2UUC - chains A and E of the 23 polymer chains in the assembly; structure by X-ray diffraction, 3.10 A resolution.

# Chain A
Molecule: 16S Ribosomal RNA
From: Thermus thermophilus
Sequence (1522 nucleotides; row label = number of the first residue in the row; note: 44 numbers in that range are skipped by the numbering (no residue carries them; nothing is unmodelled there); a row labelled like 189A-189L holds insertion residues (189A, then the next letters in order); numbering starts at 0):
     0 UUUGUUGGAG AGUUUGAUCC UGGCUCAGGG UGAACGCUGG CGGCGUGCCU AAGACAUGCA
    60 AGUCGUGCGG GCCG
    76 CGGGGUUUU
    88 ACUCCG
    96 UGGUCAGCGG CGGACGGGUG AGUAACGCGU GGGU
  129A G
   130 ACCUACCCGG AAGAGGGGGA CAACCCGGGG AAACUCGGGC UAAUCCCCCA UGUGGACCCG
189A-189L CCCCUUGGGGUG
   190 UGUCCAAAGG GCUUU
   216 GCCCGCUUCC GGAUGGGCCC GCGUCCCAUC AGCUAGUUGG UGGGGUAAUG GCCCACCAAG
   276 GCGACGACGG GUAGCCGGUC UGAGAGGAUG GCCGGCCACA GGGGCACUGA GACACGGGCC
   336 CCACUCCUAC GGGAGGCAGC AGUUAGGAAU CUUCCGCAAU GGGCGCAAGC CUGACGGAGC
   396 GACGCCGCUU GGAGGAAGAA GCCCUUCGGG GUGUAAACUC CUGA
   441 ACCCGGGACG AAACCCCC
   460 GA
   470 CGAGGGGA
   479 CUGACGGUAC CGGGGUAA
   498 UAGCGCCGGC CAACUCCGUG CCAGCAGCCG CGGUAAUACG GAGGGCGCGA GCGUUACCCG
   558 GAUUCACUGG GCGUAAAGGG CGUGUAGGCG GCCUGGGGCG UCCCAUGUGA AAGACCACGG
   618 CUCAACCGUG GGGGAGCGUG GGAUACGCUC AGGCUAGACG GUGGGAGAGG GUGGUGGAAU
   678 UCCCGGAGUA GCGGUGAAAU GCGCAGAUAC CGGGAGGAAC GCCGAUGGCG AAGGCAGCCA
   738 CCUGGUCCAC CCGUGACGCU GAGGCGCGAA AGCGUGGGGA GCAAACCGGA UUAGAUACCC
   798 GGGUAGUCCA CGCCCUAAAC GAUGCGCGCU AGGUCUCUGG GUCU
   848 CCUGGGGGCC GAAGCUAACG CGUUAAGCGC GCCGCCUGGG GAGUACGGCC GCAAGGCUGA
   908 AACUCAAAGG AAUUGACGGG GGCCCGCACA AGCGGUGGAG CAUGUGGUUU AAUUCGAAGC
   968 AACGCGAAGA ACCUUACCAG GCCUUGACAU GCUA
 1001A G
  1002 GGAACCCGGG UGAAAGCCUG GGGUGCCCC
1030A-1030D GCGA
  1031 GGGGAGCCCU AGCACAGGUG CUGCAUGGCC GUCGUCAGCU CGUGCCGUGA GGUGUUGGGU
  1091 UAAGUCCCGC AACGAGCGCA ACCCCCGCCG UUAGUUGCCA GCGGUUCGGC CGGGCACUCU
  1151 AACGGGACUG CCCGCG
  1168 AAAGCGGGAG GAAGGAGGGG ACGACGUCUG GUCAGCAUGG CCCUUACGGC CUGGGCGACA
  1228 CACGUGCUAC AAUGCCCACU ACAAAGCGAU GCCACCCGGC AACGGGGAGC UAAUCGCAAA
  1288 AAGGUGGGCC CAGUUCGGAU UGGGGUCUGC AACCCGACCC CAUGAAGCCG GAAUCGCUAG
  1348 UAAUCGCGGA UCAGCC
 1363A A
  1364 UGCCGCGGUG AAUACGUUCC CGGGCCUUGU ACACACCGCC CGUCACGCCA UGGGAGCGGG
  1424 CUCUACCCGA AGUCGCCGG
1442A-1442B GA
  1443 GCCUA
  1452 C
  1456 GGGCAGGCGC CGAGGGUAGG GCCCGUGACU GGGGCGAAGU CGUAACAAGG UAGCUGUACC
  1516 GGAAGGUGCG GCUGGAUCAC CUCCUUUCU
Unresolved in the structure: 0-4, 1534-1538
Bound ions: Mg2+ site 1: U12, G21, G22; Mg2+ site 2: U12, C526, A914; K+ site 1 near U14 (its only coordinating residue here); Mg2+ site 3 near G21 (its only coordinating residue here); Mg2+ site 4: U37, G38; Mg2+ site 5 near C48 (its only coordinating residue here); Mg2+ site 6: C48, G115; Mg2+ site 7 near A53 (its only coordinating residue here); Mg2+ site 8: C58, U387, G388; Mg2+ site 9: A59, U387; Mg2+ site 10: G61, U62, G105; Mg2+ site 11: G107, G326; 105 more Mg2+ sites not listed; 44 more K+ sites not listed
Ligand contacts: paromomycin (PAR): G1405, U1406, C1407, A1408, C1409, C1490, G1491, A1492, A1493, G1494, U1495, C1496

# Chain E
Molecule: 30S ribosomal protein S5
From: Thermus thermophilus
UniProtKB: Q5SHQ5 (RS5_THET8); residues 2-162 here correspond to UniProt positions 1-161 (UniProt number = residue number - 1)
Amino-acid sequence (162 residues; numbered 1 to 162; the number before each row is that of its first residue):
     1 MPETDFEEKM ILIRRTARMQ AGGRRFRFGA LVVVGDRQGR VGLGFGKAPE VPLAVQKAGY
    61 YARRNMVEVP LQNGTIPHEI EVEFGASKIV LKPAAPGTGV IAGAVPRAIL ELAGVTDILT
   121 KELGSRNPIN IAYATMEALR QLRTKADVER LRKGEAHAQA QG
Unresolved in the structure: 1-4, 156-162
Bound ions: K+ site 1: Arg37, Gly114; K+ site 2 near Glu83 (its only coordinating residue here)

# Chain A / chain E interface
Residue-residue contacts (83):
  U5(A) with Ala95(E), base contact
  G6(A) with Ala94(E), base contact; Ala95(E), hydrogen bond to the base; Thr98(E), hydrogen bond to the base; Leu119(E), base contact
  G7(A) with Lys92(E), hydrogen bond to the base; Ile101(E), phosphate contact; Thr120(E), hydrogen bond to the sugar; Lys121(E), base contact
  A8(A) with Ile101(E), sugar contact; Ala102(E), hydrogen bond to the sugar; Gly103(E), hydrogen bond to the sugar; Thr120(E), sugar contact; Lys121(E), phosphate contact
  G9(A) with Lys121(E), salt bridge to the phosphate; Glu122(E), hydrogen bond to the phosphate; Arg126(E), base contact
  A10(A) with Arg126(E), salt bridge to the phosphate
  G15(A) with Ala17(E), hydrogen bond to the base; Arg18(E), base contact; Met19(E), base contact; Arg24(E), hydrogen bond to the sugar
  A16(A) with Thr16(E), sugar contact; Ala17(E), hydrogen bond to the sugar
  U17(A) with Arg14(E), hydrogen bond to the phosphate
  C18(A) with Arg14(E), salt bridge to the phosphate; Asn127(E), hydrogen bond to the phosphate; Asn130(E), phosphate contact
  C19(A) with Ala86(E), phosphate contact; Ser125(E), hydrogen bond to the phosphate; Asn127(E), hydrogen bond to the phosphate; Asn130(E), hydrogen bond to the phosphate
  U20(A) with Ala86(E), phosphate contact; Ser125(E), phosphate contact
  G558(A) with Arg126(E), phosphate contact
  A559(A) with Lys121(E), salt bridge to the phosphate; Arg126(E), salt bridge to the phosphate
  U560(A) with Leu123(E), base contact
  A864(A) with Gly85(E), phosphate contact
  U921(A) with Arg18(E), sugar contact; Met19(E), hydrogen bond to the sugar
  G922(A) with Met19(E), sugar contact; Gln20(E), sugar contact; Ala21(E), hydrogen bond to the phosphate
  A923(A) with Ala21(E), phosphate contact
  C1069(A) with Arg25(E), hydrogen bond to the phosphate
  U1070(A) with Arg18(E), salt bridge to the phosphate; Gln20(E), phosphate contact; Arg25(E), salt bridge to the phosphate
  C1071(A) with Arg18(E), salt bridge to the phosphate; Arg27(E), salt bridge to the phosphate; Pro49(E), sugar contact
  G1072(A) with Pro49(E), phosphate contact; Leu53(E), phosphate contact; Lys57(E), salt bridge to the phosphate
  U1073(A) with Lys57(E), salt bridge to the phosphate
  G1074(A) with Tyr60(E), phosphate contact; Tyr61(E), hydrogen bond to the phosphate
  G1077(A) with Lys47(E), hydrogen bond to the base
  U1078(A) with Ile129(E), sugar contact; Asn130(E), hydrogen bond to the sugar
  G1079(A) with Arg14(E), hydrogen bond to the phosphate; Phe45(E), phosphate contact; Tyr133(E), hydrogen bond to the phosphate
  A1080(A) with Arg14(E), salt bridge to the phosphate; Thr16(E), hydrogen bond to the phosphate; Ala17(E), sugar contact; Phe45(E), phosphate contact; Lys47(E), salt bridge to the phosphate
  G1081(A) with Thr16(E), hydrogen bond to the phosphate; Ala17(E), hydrogen bond to the phosphate; Arg18(E), phosphate contact; Arg27(E), salt bridge to the phosphate; Lys47(E), base contact
  C1192(A) with Arg25(E), hydrogen bond to the base
  G1193(A) with Gly22(E), sugar contact; Arg25(E), sugar contact
  U1194(A) with Gly22(E), sugar contact
  A1396(A) with Met19(E), base contact
  C1397(A) with Arg24(E), salt bridge to the phosphate
  A1398(A) with Gln20(E), hydrogen bond to the base; Gly22(E), base contact; Gly23(E), base contact
Other interface residues (no listed pair), chain A (37 interface residues in all): G1082
Other interface residues (no listed pair), chain E (44 interface residues in all): Ala48, Phe84, Ser87, Pro96, Arg107

# Overview
37 residues of chain A face 44 of chain E across their interface, with 28 hydrogen bonds and 15 salt bridges.
Polar pairs include G6(A)-Ala95(E), G6(A)-Thr98(E) and G7(A)-Lys92(E). Chain A binds paromomycin. U12(A),
G21(A) and G22(A) coordinate Mg2+ site 1.
Here chain A is 16S Ribosomal RNA and chain E is 30S ribosomal protein S5, both from Thermus thermophilus.
Entry 2UUC (Structure of the Thermus thermophilus 30S ribosomal subunit complexed with a Valine-ASL with cmo5U
in position ...) was determined by X-ray diffraction, deposited together with 2UU9, 2UUA and 2UUB.
